Entry 6J57 (X-ray diffraction, 2.01 A resolution); this record covers chains A and B.

# Chain A (and B)
Molecule: Predicted 2-keto-4-pentenoate hydratase/2-oxohepta-3-ene-1,7-dioic acid hydratase
From: Corynebacterium glutamicum
Notes: chain B of this document is another copy of the same molecule, construct and numbering; everything in this record applies to it too
UniProtKB: A0A1R4GQY2 (A0A1R4GQY2_CORGT); numbering as in UniProt (aligned over 1-279)
Amino-acid sequence (287 residues; numbered 1 to 287; the number before each row is that of its first residue):
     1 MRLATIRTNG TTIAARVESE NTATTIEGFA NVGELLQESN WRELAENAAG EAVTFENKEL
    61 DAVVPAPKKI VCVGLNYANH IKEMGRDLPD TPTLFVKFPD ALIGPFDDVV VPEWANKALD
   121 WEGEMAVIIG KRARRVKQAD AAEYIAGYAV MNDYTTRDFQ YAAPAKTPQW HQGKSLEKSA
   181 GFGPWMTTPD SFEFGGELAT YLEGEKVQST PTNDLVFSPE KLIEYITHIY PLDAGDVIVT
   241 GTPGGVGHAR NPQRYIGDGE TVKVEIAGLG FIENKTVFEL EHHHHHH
Disordered / not traced: 281-287
Construct notes: expression tag (280-287)

# Interface between chain A and chain B
Residue-residue contacts (67; chain A residue first):
  Lys69(A) - Phe98(B)
  Lys69(A) - Asp100(B)  salt bridge
  Val71(A) - Phe98(B)  hydrophobic
  Thr91(A) - Ala162(B)
  Thr91(A) - Ala163(B)
  Thr91(A) - Gln172(B)
  Pro92(A) - Ala163(B)
  Pro92(A) - Gln172(B)  hydrogen bond (backbone-side chain)
  Thr93(A) - Ala163(B)
  Thr93(A) - Pro164(B)
  Thr93(A) - Gln169(B)
  Leu94(A) - Gln169(B)
  Leu94(A) - His171(B)
  Val96(A) - Val96(B)  hydrophobic
  Val96(A) - Phe98(B)  hydrophobic
  Val96(A) - His171(B)
  Phe98(A) - Lys69(B)
  Phe98(A) - Val96(B)  hydrophobic
  Phe98(A) - Tyr230(B)
  Asp100(A) - Lys69(B)  salt bridge
  Asp100(A) - Pro231(B)
  Pro112(A) - Arg135(B)
  Trp114(A) - Arg135(B)
  Trp114(A) - His228(B)  hydrogen bond (side chain-backbone)
  Arg134(A) - Glu177(B)  salt bridge
  Arg134(A) - Lys178(B)
  Arg135(A) - Pro112(B)
  Arg135(A) - Trp114(B)
  Arg135(A) - Glu279(B)  salt bridge
  Phe159(A) - Tyr225(B)
  Ala163(A) - Thr91(B)
  Ala163(A) - Pro92(B)
  Ala163(A) - Thr93(B)
  Pro164(A) - Thr93(B)
  Lys166(A) - Thr167(B)
  Thr167(A) - Lys166(B)
  Thr167(A) - Thr167(B)
  Thr167(A) - Pro168(B)
  Pro168(A) - Gln169(B)
  Gln169(A) - Thr93(B)
  Gln169(A) - Leu94(B)
  Gln169(A) - Pro168(B)  hydrogen bond (side chain-backbone)
  Gln169(A) - Gln169(B)
  Gln169(A) - Trp170(B)  hydrogen bond (side chain-backbone)
  Trp170(A) - Gln169(B)  hydrogen bond
  His171(A) - Val96(B)
  His171(A) - Tyr230(B)  hydrogen bond
  Gln172(A) - Pro92(B)  hydrogen bond (side chain-backbone)
  Gln172(A) - Tyr225(B)  hydrogen bond
  Gln172(A) - Ile229(B)
  Ser175(A) - Tyr230(B)
  Leu176(A) - Ile229(B)
  Glu177(A) - Arg134(B)  salt bridge
  Glu177(A) - Ile229(B)  hydrogen bond (backbone-backbone)
  Glu177(A) - Pro231(B)
  Tyr225(A) - Phe159(B)
  Tyr225(A) - Gln172(B)  hydrogen bond
  His228(A) - Trp114(B)  hydrogen bond (backbone-side chain)
  Ile229(A) - Gln172(B)
  Ile229(A) - Leu176(B)
  Ile229(A) - Glu177(B)  hydrogen bond (backbone-backbone)
  Tyr230(A) - Phe98(B)
  Tyr230(A) - His171(B)  hydrogen bond
  Tyr230(A) - Ser175(B)
  Pro231(A) - Asp100(B)
  Pro231(A) - Glu177(B)
  Glu279(A) - Arg135(B)  salt bridge
Interface residues without a listed pair, chain A (35 interface residues in all): Lys68, Phe95, Ala162
Interface residues without a listed pair, chain B (37 interface residues in all): Lys68, Val71, Phe95, Arg132

# Summary
35 residues of chain A and 37 residues of chain B are in contact; the contacts include 13 hydrogen bonds and 6
salt bridges. Polar pairs include Lys69(A)-Asp100(B), Arg134(A)-Glu177(B) and Arg135(A)-Glu279(B).
Both chains are Predicted 2-keto-4-pentenoate hydratase/2-oxohepta-3-ene-1,7-dioic acid hydratase
(Corynebacterium glutamicum). Entry 6J57 (Crystal structure of fumarylpyruvate hydrolase from Corynebacterium
glutamicum) was determined by X-ray diffraction, deposited together with 6J5Y.
